PDB entry 2ZJ0 | X-ray diffraction, 2.42 A resolution | chains A and C of the 4 polymer chains in the assembly

== Chain A (and C) ==
Protein: Adenosylhomocysteinase
Organism: Mycobacterium tuberculosis
Notes: EC 3.3.1.1; chain C of this document is another copy of the same molecule, construct and numbering; everything in this record applies to it too
Reference sequence: P60176 (SAHH_MYCTU); numbering as in UniProt (aligned over 2-495)
Sequence (495 residues; each row starts with the number of its first residue):
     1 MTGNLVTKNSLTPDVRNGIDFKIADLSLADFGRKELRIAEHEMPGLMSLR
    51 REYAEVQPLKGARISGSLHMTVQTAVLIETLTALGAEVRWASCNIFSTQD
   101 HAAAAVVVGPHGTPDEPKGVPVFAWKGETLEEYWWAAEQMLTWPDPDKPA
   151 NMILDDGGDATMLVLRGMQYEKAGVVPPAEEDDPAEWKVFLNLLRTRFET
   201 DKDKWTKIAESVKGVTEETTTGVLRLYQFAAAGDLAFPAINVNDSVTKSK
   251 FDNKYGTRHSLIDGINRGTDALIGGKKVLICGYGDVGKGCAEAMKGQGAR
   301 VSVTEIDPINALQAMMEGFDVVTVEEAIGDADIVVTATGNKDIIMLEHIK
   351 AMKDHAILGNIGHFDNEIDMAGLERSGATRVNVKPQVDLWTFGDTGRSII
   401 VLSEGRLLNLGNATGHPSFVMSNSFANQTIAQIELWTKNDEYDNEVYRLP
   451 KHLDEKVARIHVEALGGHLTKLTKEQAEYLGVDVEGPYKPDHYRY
Disordered / not traced: 1-9 (chain C: 1-10)
Differences from the reference sequence: expression tag (1)
Ligand contacts:
  - 2-fluoroadenosine (2FA; 2-(6-amino-2-fluoro-purin-9-yl)-5-hydroxymethyl-tetrahydro-furan-3,4-diol): Leu-68, His-69, Thr-71, Gln-73, Thr-74, Asp-156, Glu-218, Thr-219, Lys-248, Asp-252, His-363, Leu-407, Asn-409, Leu-410, Thr-414, Gly-415, His-416, Met-421, Phe-425
  - NAD (nicotinamide-adenine-dinucleotide), molecule 1: Thr-219, Thr-220, Thr-221, Asp-252, Asn-253, Thr-257, Gly-282, Tyr-283, Gly-284, Asp-285, Val-286, Gly-287, Thr-304, Glu-305, Ile-306, Asp-307, Asn-310, Ala-337, Thr-338, Gly-339, Asn-340, Ile-343, Ile-361, Gly-362, His-363, Leu-407, Asn-409, His-416
  - NAD, molecule 2: Thr-470, Leu-472, Gln-476, Leu-480, Lys-489, Tyr-493

== Chain A / chain C interface ==
Pairs across the interface (61; chain A residue first):
  Phe-31(A) with Val-383(C); Lys-384(C)
  Lys-34(A) with Asn-382(C), hydrogen bond (side chain-backbone)
  Glu-35(A) with Lys-384(C), salt bridge
  His-41(A) with Asp-354(C), salt bridge; His-355(C)
  Glu-42(A) with Ala-271(C); Leu-272(C); Lys-276(C), salt bridge
  Arg-258(A) with Gly-274(C); Gly-296(C); Gln-297(C), hydrogen bond (side chain-backbone); Gly-298(C)
  His-259(A) with Asn-266(C), hydrogen bond; Ala-271(C), hydrogen bond (side chain-backbone); Ile-273(C); Gln-297(C)
  Ile-262(A) with Ile-262(C), hydrophobic; Gln-297(C)
  Asp-263(A) with Asn-266(C); Asp-270(C)
  Asn-266(A) with His-259(C), hydrogen bond; Asp-263(C); Arg-267(C), hydrogen bond (backbone-side chain)
  Arg-267(A) with Asn-266(C), hydrogen bond (side chain-backbone); Arg-267(C); Asp-270(C), salt bridge
  Asp-270(A) with Asp-263(C); Arg-267(C), salt bridge; Thr-414(C), hydrogen bond; Pro-417(C)
  Ala-271(A) with His-259(C), hydrogen bond (backbone-side chain)
  Leu-272(A) with His-259(C); Pro-417(C), hydrophobic; Phe-419(C), hydrophobic; Val-420(C), hydrophobic
  Ile-273(A) with His-259(C)
  Gly-274(A) with Arg-258(C)
  Gly-275(A) with Leu-465(C)
  Lys-276(A) with Glu-42(C), salt bridge; Leu-465(C)
  Gln-297(A) with Arg-258(C), hydrogen bond (side chain-backbone); His-259(C)
  Gly-298(A) with Arg-258(C)
  Arg-300(A) with Leu-465(C), hydrogen bond (side chain-backbone)
  Asp-354(A) with His-41(C), salt bridge
  His-355(A) with His-41(C)
  Val-381(A) with Lys-34(C)
  Asn-382(A) with Lys-34(C), hydrogen bond (backbone-side chain)
  Val-383(A) with Phe-31(C); Glu-35(C); Ile-38(C), hydrophobic
  Lys-384(A) with Phe-31(C); Glu-35(C), salt bridge
  Thr-414(A) with Asp-270(C), hydrogen bond
  Pro-417(A) with Leu-272(C)
  Phe-419(A) with Leu-272(C), hydrophobic
  Val-420(A) with Leu-272(C), hydrophobic
  Leu-465(A) with Gly-275(C); Lys-276(C); Arg-300(C), hydrogen bond (backbone-side chain)
Interface residues without a listed pair, chain A (39 interface residues in all): Ile-38, Glu-292, Ala-293, Gly-296, Leu-389, Ile-400, Ser-418
Interface residues without a listed pair, chain C (39 interface residues in all): Glu-292, Ala-293, Val-381, Leu-389, Ile-400, Ser-418

== Overview ==
Chain A and chain C each contribute 39 residues to their interface; the contacts include 14 hydrogen bonds and
8 salt bridges. Polar contacts include Glu-35(A)/Lys-384(C), His-41(A)/Asp-354(C) and Glu-42(A)/Lys-276(C).
Bound to chain A: 2-fluoroadenosine and NAD.
Chain A and chain C are both Adenosylhomocysteinase (Mycobacterium tuberculosis); the structure, Crystal
structure of Mycobacterium tuberculosis S-Adenosyl-L-homocysteine hydrolase in ternary complex with NAD and
2-fluoroadenosine, was determined by X-ray diffraction, deposited together with 2ZIZ, 2ZJ1, 3CE6 and 3DHY.
